PDB entry 7SPW | X-ray diffraction, 1.05 A resolution | chain A

# Chain A
Protein: Photoactive yellow protein
Source organism: Halorhodospira halophila
UniProtKB: P16113 (PYP_HALHA); residue numbers follow UniProt; this construct covers 1-125
Amino-acid sequence (125 residues; row label = number of the first residue in the row):
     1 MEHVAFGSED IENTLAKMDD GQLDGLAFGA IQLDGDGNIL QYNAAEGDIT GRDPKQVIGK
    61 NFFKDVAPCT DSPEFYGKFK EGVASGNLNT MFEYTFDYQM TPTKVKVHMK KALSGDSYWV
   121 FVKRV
Modified positions: Phe62 (2-cyano-L-phenylalanine; 9IJ)
Glycans and other covalent adducts: 4'-hydroxycinnamic acid (HC4) linked to Cys69
UniProt features mapped onto this chain:
  - modified residue: Cys69 (S-(4-hydroxycinnamyl)cysteine)

# In short
Chain A is Photoactive yellow protein (Halorhodospira halophila); the structure, Crystal structure of
photoactive yellow protein (PYP); F62oCNF construct, was determined by X-ray diffraction (same publication as
7SPV and 7SPX).
